1ZDI - chains A and B of the 5 polymer chains in the assembly; structure by X-ray diffraction, 2.70 A resolution.

[Chain A (and B)]
Molecule: Protein (RNA bacteriophage MS2 coat protein)
Organism: Enterobacterio phage MS2
Notes: chain B of this document is another copy of the same molecule, construct and numbering; everything in this record applies to it too
Reference sequence: P03612 (COAT_BPMS2); numbering as in UniProt (aligned over 1-129)
Amino-acid sequence (129 residues; row label = number of the first residue in the row):
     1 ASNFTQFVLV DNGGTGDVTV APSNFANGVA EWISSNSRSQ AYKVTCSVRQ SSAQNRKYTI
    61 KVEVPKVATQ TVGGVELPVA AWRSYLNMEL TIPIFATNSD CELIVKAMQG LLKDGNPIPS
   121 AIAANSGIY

[How chain A and chain B interact]
Pairs across the interface (18):
  Phe-25(A) with Phe-25(B)
  Asn-27(A) with Asn-27(B)
  Gly-28(A) with Ala-26(B); Asn-27(B)
  Gln-54(A) with Leu-77(B)
  Arg-56(A) with Arg-38(B)
  Ile-94(A) with Ser-37(B); Arg-38(B), hydrogen bond (backbone-backbone); Ser-39(B), hydrogen bond (backbone-backbone)
  Phe-95(A) with Ser-37(B); Ser-39(B); Gly-73(B); Val-75(B), hydrophobic; Leu-77(B), hydrophobic
  Ala-96(A) with Ser-37(B)
  Thr-97(A) with Gly-73(B)
  Asn-98(A) with Ser-35(B); Asn-36(B)
Also at the interface, not in a pair above, chain B (14 interface residues in all): Gly-74, Glu-76, Val-79

[Summary]
10 residues of chain A and 14 residues of chain B are in contact; the contacts include 2 hydrogen bonds.
Main-chain hydrogen bonds include Ile-94(A)/Arg-38(B) and Ile-94(A)/Ser-39(B).
Chain A and chain B are both Protein (RNA bacteriophage MS2 coat protein) (Enterobacterio phage MS2); the
structure, RNA bacteriophage MS2 coat protein/RNA complex, was determined by X-ray diffraction, deposited
together with 1ZDH.
